PDB entry 3EU1 | X-ray diffraction, 3.00 A resolution | chains A and D of the 4 polymer chains in the assembly

[Chain A]
Name: Hemoglobin subunit alpha-1/2
Organism: Capra hircus
UniProtKB: P68238 (HBA_CAPHI); residues 1-141 here correspond to UniProt positions 2-142 (UniProt number = residue number + 1)
Chain sequence (141 residues; numbered 1 to 141; the number before each row is that of its first residue):
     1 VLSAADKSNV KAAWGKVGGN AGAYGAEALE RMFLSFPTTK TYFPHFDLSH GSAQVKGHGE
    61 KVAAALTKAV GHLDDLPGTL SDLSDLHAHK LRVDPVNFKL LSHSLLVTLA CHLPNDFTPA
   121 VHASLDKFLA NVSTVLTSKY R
Residues lining bound ligands: heme (HEM): Met-32, Thr-39, Tyr-42, Phe-43, His-45, Phe-46, His-58, Lys-61, Val-62, Ala-65, Leu-66, Leu-83, Leu-86, His-87, Leu-91, Val-93, Asn-97, Phe-98, Leu-101, Val-132, Leu-136

[Chain D]
Name: Hemoglobin subunit beta-A
Organism: Capra hircus
UniProtKB: P02077 (HBBA_CAPHI); residues 2-146 here correspond to UniProt positions 1-145 (UniProt number = residue number - 1)
Chain sequence (145 residues; row label = number of the first residue in the row):
     2 MLTAEEKAAV TGFWGKVKVD EVGAEALGRL LVVYPWTQRF FEHFGDLSSA DAVMNNAKVK
    62 AHGKKVLDSF SNGMKHLDDL KGTFAQLSEL HCDKLHVDPE NFKLLGNVLV VVLARHHGSE
   122 FTPLLQAEFQ KVVAGVANAL AHRYH
Residues lining bound ligands: heme (HEM): Thr-38, Phe-41, Phe-42, His-44, His-63, Lys-66, Val-67, Ser-70, Phe-71, Phe-85, Leu-88, Leu-91, His-92, Leu-96, Val-98, Asn-102, Phe-103, Leu-106, Val-137, Leu-141
Swiss-Prot annotation at these positions:
  - binding site (heme b): His-63, His-92

[Interface between chain A and chain D]
Residue-residue contacts - 18 pairs, chain A then chain D:
  Thr-38(A) / Tyr-145(D)
  Thr-41(A) / Arg-40(D)
  Thr-41(A) / His-97(D)
  Tyr-42(A) / Arg-40(D)  hydrogen bond
  Leu-91(A) / Arg-40(D)
  Arg-92(A) / Pro-36(D)
  Arg-92(A) / Trp-37(D)
  Arg-92(A) / Gln-39(D)  hydrogen bond
  Arg-92(A) / Arg-40(D)  hydrogen bond (backbone-side chain)
  Arg-92(A) / Glu-43(D)  salt bridge
  Asp-94(A) / Trp-37(D)  hydrogen bond
  Asp-94(A) / Asp-99(D)
  Asp-94(A) / Asn-102(D)  hydrogen bond
  Pro-95(A) / Trp-37(D)
  Val-96(A) / Asp-99(D)
  Val-96(A) / Glu-101(D)
  Tyr-140(A) / Trp-37(D)  hydrophobic
  Arg-141(A) / Pro-36(D)
Interface residues without a listed pair, chain A (11 interface residues in all): Val-93

[In short]
The interface between chain A and chain D involves 11 residues on one side and 10 on the other, with 5
hydrogen bonds and 1 salt bridge. Polar pairs include Arg-92(A)/Glu-43(D), Tyr-42(A)/Arg-40(D) and
Arg-92(A)/Gln-39(D). Bound to chain A: heme. Chain D binds heme.
Chain A is Hemoglobin subunit alpha-1/2 and chain D is Hemoglobin subunit beta-A, both from Capra hircus; the
structure, Crystal Structure determination of goat hemoglobin (Capra hircus) at 3 angstrom resolution, was
determined by X-ray diffraction.
